PDB entry 8DFS | electron microscopy, 3.00 A resolution | chains E and F of the 13 polymer chains in the assembly

[Chain E (and F)]
Name: CRISPR-associated protein, TM1801 family
Organism: Desulfovibrio vulgaris
Notes: chain F of this document is another copy of the same molecule, construct and numbering; everything in this record applies to it too
UniProtKB: Q72WF7 (Q72WF7_DESVH); residues 1-290 here = UniProt positions 1-290
Chain sequence (290 residues; row label = number of the first residue in the row):
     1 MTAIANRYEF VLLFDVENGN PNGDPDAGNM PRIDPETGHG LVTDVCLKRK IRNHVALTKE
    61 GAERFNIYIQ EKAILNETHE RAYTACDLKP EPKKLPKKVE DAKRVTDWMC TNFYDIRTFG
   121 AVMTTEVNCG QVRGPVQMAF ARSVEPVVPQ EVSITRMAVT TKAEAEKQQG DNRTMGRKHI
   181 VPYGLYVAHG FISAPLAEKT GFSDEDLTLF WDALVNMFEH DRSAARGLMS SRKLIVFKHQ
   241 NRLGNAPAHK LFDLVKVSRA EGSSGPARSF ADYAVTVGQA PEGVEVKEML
Unresolved in the structure: 167-170

[Chain E / chain F interface]
Contacting residue pairs - 55 pairs, chain E then chain F:
  Leu57(E) - Pro195(F)  hydrophobic
  Glu60(E) - Arg242(F)  salt bridge
  Val148(E) - Glu36(F)
  Gln150(E) - Asp34(F)  hydrogen bond
  Gln150(E) - Pro35(F)
  Val152(E) - Arg32(F)
  Val152(E) - Thr43(F)
  Ser153(E) - Pro25(F)
  Ser153(E) - Asp26(F)  hydrogen bond
  Ser153(E) - Arg32(F)  hydrogen bond (backbone-side chain)
  Arg156(E) - Leu75(F)
  Met157(E) - Arg49(F)  hydrogen bond
  Met157(E) - Gln70(F)
  Met157(E) - Glu71(F)
  Ala158(E) - Ile69(F)  hydrophobic
  Ala158(E) - Gln70(F)
  Ala158(E) - Ala73(F)
  Ala158(E) - Leu75(F)  hydrophobic
  Val159(E) - Ala73(F)
  Val159(E) - Ile74(F)
  Val159(E) - Leu75(F)  hydrogen bond (backbone-backbone)
  Thr160(E) - Ile74(F)
  Thr160(E) - Leu75(F)  hydrogen bond (backbone-backbone)
  Thr160(E) - Asn76(F)  hydrogen bond (backbone-backbone)
  Thr160(E) - Thr125(F)
  Thr161(E) - Ile74(F)
  Thr161(E) - Asn76(F)  hydrogen bond
  Thr161(E) - Glu126(F)
  Lys162(E) - Ile74(F)
  Lys162(E) - Glu77(F)  salt bridge
  Asp171(E) - Glu71(F)
  Asp171(E) - Lys72(F)  hydrogen bond (backbone-side chain)
  Asp171(E) - Ala73(F)  hydrogen bond (side chain-backbone)
  Asp171(E) - Ile74(F)
  Lys178(E) - Asp44(F)  salt bridge
  Ile180(E) - Phe140(F)  hydrophobic
  Glu219(E) - Arg7(F)  salt bridge
  Glu219(E) - Pro247(F)
  Glu219(E) - Ala248(F)  hydrogen bond (side chain-backbone)
  His220(E) - Arg133(F)
  His220(E) - Leu243(F)
  Asp221(E) - Arg133(F)
  Arg222(E) - Arg133(F)  hydrogen bond (backbone-side chain)
  Arg222(E) - Phe191(F)
  Arg222(E) - Ala248(F)
  Ser223(E) - Gln137(F)
  Ala224(E) - Lys48(F)
  Ala224(E) - Gln137(F)
  Leu228(E) - Phe191(F)  hydrophobic
  Ser230(E) - His249(F)
  Ser231(E) - His249(F)
  Arg232(E) - His249(F)
  Arg268(E) - Asp34(F)  salt bridge
  Arg268(E) - Glu36(F)  salt bridge
  Arg268(E) - Arg142(F)
Interface residues without a listed pair, chain E (33 interface residues in all): Asn18, Glu151, Ile154, Thr155, Met175, Pro266
Interface residues without a listed pair, chain F (38 interface residues in all): Thr37, Leu41, Val45, Gly244, Phe252

[In short]
Chain E and chain F form an interface of 33 and 38 residues respectively, with 12 hydrogen bonds and 6 salt
bridges. Polar contacts include Glu60(E)-Arg242(F), Lys162(E)-Glu77(F) and Lys178(E)-Asp44(F).
Chain E and chain F are both CRISPR-associated protein, TM1801 family (Desulfovibrio vulgaris); the structure,
type I-C Cascade bound to AcrIF2, was determined by electron microscopy together with 8DEJ, 8DFA, 8DEX and
8DFO from the same study.
